5DLM - chains H and L of the 3 polymer chains in the assembly; structure by X-ray diffraction, 2.20 A resolution.

Chain H:
Name: Heavy chain of monoclonal antibody
From: Mus musculus
Notes: antibody fragment or engineered binder
Amino-acid sequence (216 residues; row label = number of the first residue in the row):
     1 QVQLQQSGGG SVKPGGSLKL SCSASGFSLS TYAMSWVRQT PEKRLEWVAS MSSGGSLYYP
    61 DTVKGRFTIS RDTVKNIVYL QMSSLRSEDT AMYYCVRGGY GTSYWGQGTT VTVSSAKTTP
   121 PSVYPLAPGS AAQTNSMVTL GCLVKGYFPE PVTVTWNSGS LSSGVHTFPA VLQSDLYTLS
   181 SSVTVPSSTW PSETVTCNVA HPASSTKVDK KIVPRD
Cystine bridges: Cys-22/Cys-95, Cys-142/Cys-197

Chain L:
Name: Light chain of monoclonal antibody
From: Mus musculus
Notes: antibody fragment or engineered binder
Amino-acid sequence (217 residues; row label = number of the first residue in the row):
     1 DVLLTQTPLS LPVSLGEQAS ISCRSSQSIV HSIGDTYLEW YLQKPGQSPK LLIYKVSNRF
    61 SGVPDRFSGS GSGTDFTLKI SRVEAEDLGI YYCFQGSHFP YTFGGGTKLE IKRADAAPTV
   121 SIFPPSSEQL TSGGASVVCF LNNFYPKDIN VKWKIDGSER QNGVLNSWTD QDSKDSTYSM
   181 SSTLTLTKDE YERHNSYTCE ATHKTSTSPI VKSFNRN
Cystine bridges: Cys-23/Cys-93, Cys-139/Cys-199

How chain H and chain L interact:
Pairs across the interface (66):
  Val-37(H) with Phe-103(L), hydrophobic
  Gln-39(H) with Gln-43(L), hydrogen bond; Tyr-92(L), hydrogen bond
  Lys-43(H) with Tyr-92(L), hydrogen bond (backbone-side chain)
  Arg-44(H) with Gly-105(L), hydrogen bond (side chain-backbone)
  Leu-45(H) with Tyr-92(L), hydrophobic; Phe-103(L)
  Trp-47(H) with Phe-99(L), hydrophobic; Pro-100(L), hydrophobic; Tyr-101(L); Phe-103(L)
  Tyr-58(H) with Phe-99(L), hydrophobic
  Tyr-94(H) with Gln-43(L), hydrogen bond; Ser-48(L)
  Gly-101(H) with Tyr-54(L); Phe-60(L)
  Thr-102(H) with Phe-60(L)
  Ser-103(H) with Tyr-41(L); Phe-60(L)
  Trp-105(H) with Tyr-41(L); Ser-48(L); Pro-49(L)
  Gly-106(H) with Ser-48(L), hydrogen bond (backbone-side chain)
  Gln-107(H) with Gly-46(L); Gln-47(L); Ser-48(L), hydrogen bond
  Tyr-124(H) with Ser-126(L); Glu-128(L); Gln-129(L); Ser-132(L), hydrogen bond
  Pro-125(H) with Ser-126(L); Glu-128(L)
  Leu-126(H) with Phe-123(L); Val-138(L), hydrophobic; Phe-140(L), hydrophobic
  Ala-127(H) with Phe-123(L); Pro-124(L)
  Pro-128(H) with Phe-123(L)
  Gly-129(H) with Pro-124(L)
  Thr-139(H) with Ser-121(L); Phe-123(L)
  Leu-143(H) with Ser-136(L)
  Lys-145(H) with Ser-136(L)
  His-166(H) with Asn-142(L); Asn-143(L); Ser-179(L), hydrogen bond
  Phe-168(H) with Phe-140(L), hydrophobic; Asn-142(L); Ser-167(L); Thr-169(L); Ser-179(L); Met-180(L); Ser-181(L)
  Pro-169(H) with Ser-167(L), hydrogen bond (backbone-side chain); Trp-168(L); Thr-169(L)
  Val-171(H) with Leu-165(L), hydrophobic
  Gln-173(H) with Leu-165(L)
  Ser-180(H) with Phe-140(L); Ser-181(L), hydrogen bond
  Ser-181(H) with Phe-140(L)
  Ser-182(H) with Phe-140(L); Asn-142(L), hydrogen bond
  Lys-210(H) with Glu-128(L), salt bridge
  Arg-215(H) with Pro-124(L); Pro-125(L), hydrogen bond (side chain-backbone)
Interface residues without a listed pair, chain H (40 interface residues in all): Glu-46, Ser-50, Pro-60, Leu-140, Gly-141, Thr-167, Thr-178
Interface residues without a listed pair, chain L (36 interface residues in all): Leu-51, Thr-185

Summary:
Chain H and chain L form an interface of 40 and 36 residues respectively; the contacts include 13 hydrogen
bonds and 1 salt bridge. Among the polar pairs are Lys-210(H)/Glu-128(L), Gln-39(H)/Gln-43(L) and
Gln-39(H)/Tyr-92(L).
Here chain H is Heavy chain of monoclonal antibody and chain L is Light chain of monoclonal antibody, both
from Mus musculus. Entry 5DLM (Complex of Influenza M2e and Antibody) was determined by X-ray diffraction.
